Entry 5YAY (X-ray diffraction, 1.55 A resolution); this record covers chains A and B.

# Chain A
Molecule: KN motif and ankyrin repeat domains 1
From: Mus musculus
UniProtKB: E9Q238 (E9Q238_MOUSE); numbering as in UniProt (aligned over 1088-1338)
Chain sequence (257 residues; each row starts with the number of its first residue):
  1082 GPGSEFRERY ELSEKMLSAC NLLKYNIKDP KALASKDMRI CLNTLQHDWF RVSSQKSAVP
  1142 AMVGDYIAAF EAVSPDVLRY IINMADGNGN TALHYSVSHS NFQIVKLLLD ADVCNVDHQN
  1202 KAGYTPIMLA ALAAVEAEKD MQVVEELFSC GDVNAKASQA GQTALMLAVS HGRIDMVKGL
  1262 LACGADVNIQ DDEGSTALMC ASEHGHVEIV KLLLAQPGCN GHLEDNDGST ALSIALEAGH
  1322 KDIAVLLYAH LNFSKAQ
Unresolved in the structure: 1082-1089, 1334-1338
Construct notes: expression tag (1082-1087)
Reported in the primary citation:
  - disease-associated variants - S1276F: decreased binding to Kinesin-like protein KIF21A (chain B)
  - mutagenesis - S1179F: unchanged binding to Kinesin-like protein KIF21A (chain B)
  - conformationally variable residues (helix shift): E1318
  - mutagenesis - Y1147H, A1173V: decreased stability
  - mutagenesis - S1179F: unchanged stability
  - specificity-determining residues: E1284, D1308 (by similarity / conservation)

# Chain B
Molecule: Kinesin-like protein KIF21A
UniProtKB: Q9QXL2 (KI21A_MOUSE); numbering as in UniProt (aligned over 1142-1169)
Chain sequence (28 residues; each row starts with the number of its first residue):
  1142 LMKLCGEVKP KNKARRRTTT QMELLYAD
Unresolved in the structure: 1142-1153, 1169
Reported in the primary citation:
  - mutagenesis - L1165Q: decreased binding to KN motif and ankyrin repeat domains 1 (chain A)
  - mutagenesis - R1156E, L1165Q: decreased co-localization with KN motif and ankyrin repeat domains 1 (chain A)

# Interface between chain A and chain B
Residue-residue contacts - 36 pairs, chain A then chain B:
  N1169(A) with Y1167(B)
  N1171(A) with L1166(B), hydrogen bond (side chain-backbone); Y1167(B)
  Y1176(A) with L1166(B), hydrophobic; Y1167(B)
  S1179(A) with L1166(B)
  N1201(A) with L1165(B), hydrogen bond (side chain-backbone); L1166(B), hydrogen bond (side chain-backbone)
  K1202(A) with A1168(B)
  A1203(A) with E1164(B); L1165(B); Y1167(B); A1168(B)
  Y1205(A) with E1164(B); L1165(B)
  M1209(A) with L1165(B)
  L1210(A) with L1165(B); L1166(B), hydrophobic
  L1213(A) with T1160(B); Q1162(B), hydrogen bond (backbone-side chain); L1165(B), hydrophobic
  A1241(A) with A1155(B), hydrophobic
  Q1243(A) with A1155(B)
  H1252(A) with T1160(B), hydrogen bond (side chain-backbone)
  D1272(A) with A1155(B)
  E1274(A) with K1154(B); A1155(B), hydrogen bond (side chain-backbone)
  S1276(A) with R1156(B), hydrogen bond
  C1281(A) with R1156(B)
  E1284(A) with R1156(B), salt bridge; R1157(B), salt bridge
  H1285(A) with R1156(B)
  D1306(A) with K1154(B), salt bridge; R1156(B), salt bridge
  D1308(A) with K1154(B), salt bridge
  I1315(A) with R1156(B)
Other interface residues (no listed pair), chain A (30 interface residues in all): H1175, A1214, A1215, L1248, S1251, M1280, S1310
Other interface residues (no listed pair), chain B (14 interface residues in all): R1158, T1159, T1161
Interface features reported in the paper:
  - specific contacts: S1276(A)-R1156(B) (hydrogen bond)
  - interface residues, chain A: N1171(A), Y1176(A), N1201(A), Y1205(A), L1210(A), L1213(A), L1248(A), H1252(A), E1274(A), E1284(A), D1306(A), D1308(A)
  - hot spots on chain A (mutagenesis) - Y1176C, N1201D, L1248Q, E1284K, D1306K: decreased binding to Kinesin-like protein KIF21A (chain B)
  - interface residues, chain B: K1154(B), R1156(B), R1157(B), L1165(B), L1166(B)
  - hot spots on chain B (mutagenesis) - R1156E: abolished binding to KN motif and ankyrin repeat domains 1 (chain A)
  - hot spots on chain B (mutagenesis) - R1156E: decreased binding to KANK1

# In short
Chain A and chain B form an interface of 30 and 14 residues respectively; the contacts include 7 hydrogen
bonds and 5 salt bridges. Polar pairs include E1284(A)-R1156(B), E1284(A)-R1157(B) and D1306(A)-K1154(B). The
paper describes a hydrogen bond between S1276(A) and R1156(B). From the paper: S1276F, Y1176C and N1201D of
chain A, among others, reduce binding to Kinesin-like protein KIF21A (chain B); interface residues N1171(A),
Y1176(A) and K1154(B) among others; 11 substitutions were tested in all.
Here chain A is KN motif and ankyrin repeat domains 1 (Mus musculus) and chain B is Kinesin-like protein
KIF21A. Entry 5YAY (Crystal structure of KANK1/KIF21A complex) was determined by X-ray diffraction together
with 5YAZ from the same study.
